Entry 6WQ2 (electron microscopy, 4.00 A resolution); this record covers chains 1 and i of the 36 polymer chains in the assembly.

== Chain 1 ==
Molecule: A-DNA
Source organism: Sulfolobus islandicus filamentous virus
Sequence (225 nucleotides; each row starts with the number of its first residue):
     7 ATATATATAT ATATATATAT ATATATATAT ATATATATAT ATATATATAT ATATATATAT
    67 ATATATATAT ATATATATAT ATATATATAT ATATATATAT ATATATATAT ATATATATAT
   127 ATATATATAT ATATATATAT ATATATATAT ATATATATAT ATATATATAT ATATATATAT
   187 ATATATATAT ATATATATAT ATATATATAT ATATATATAT ATATA

== Chain i ==
Protein: Structural protein MCP1
Source organism: Sulfolobus islandicus filamentous virus
UniProtKB: Q914J4 (Y036_SIFVH); numbering as in UniProt (aligned over 1-204)
Amino-acid sequence (204 residues; numbered 1 to 204; the number before each row is that of its first residue):
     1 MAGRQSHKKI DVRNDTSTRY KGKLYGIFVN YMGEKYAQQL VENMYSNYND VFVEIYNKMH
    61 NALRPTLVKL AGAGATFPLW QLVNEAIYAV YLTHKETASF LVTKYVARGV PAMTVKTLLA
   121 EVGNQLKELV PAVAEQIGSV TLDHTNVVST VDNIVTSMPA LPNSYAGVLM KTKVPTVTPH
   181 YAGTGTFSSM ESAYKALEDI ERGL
Unresolved in the structure: 1-2

== How chain 1 and chain i interact ==
Residue-residue contacts (35):
  DA37(1) / Pro-162(i)  sugar contact
  DA37(1) / Ser-164(i)  phosphate contact
  DT38(1) / Lys-95(i)  salt bridge to the phosphate
  DT38(1) / Pro-162(i)  phosphate contact
  DT38(1) / Asn-163(i)  hydrogen bond to the phosphate
  DT44(1) / Leu-24(i)  sugar contact
  DT44(1) / Ile-27(i)  phosphate contact
  DA45(1) / Tyr-20(i)  sugar contact
  DA45(1) / Lys-23(i)  phosphate contact
  DT46(1) / Thr-16(i)  phosphate contact
  DT46(1) / Arg-19(i)  salt bridge to the phosphate
  DT46(1) / Tyr-48(i)  sugar contact
  DA47(1) / Ile-10(i)  sugar contact
  DA47(1) / Asp-11(i)  phosphate contact
  DA47(1) / Val-12(i)  hydrogen bond to the phosphate
  DA47(1) / Arg-13(i)  salt bridge to the phosphate
  DA47(1) / Thr-16(i)  phosphate contact
  DA47(1) / Arg-19(i)  salt bridge to the phosphate
  DT48(1) / Ile-10(i)  base contact
  DT48(1) / Asp-11(i)  phosphate contact
  DT48(1) / Asn-57(i)  phosphate contact
  DT48(1) / His-60(i)  salt bridge to the phosphate
  DT48(1) / Arg-64(i)  salt bridge to the phosphate
  DT48(1) / Phe-77(i)  base contact
  DT48(1) / Trp-80(i)  phosphate contact
  DA49(1) / Ile-10(i)  phosphate contact
  DA49(1) / Arg-64(i)  salt bridge to the phosphate
  DA49(1) / Gly-74(i)  phosphate contact
  DA49(1) / Trp-80(i)  phosphate contact
  DT50(1) / Gly-74(i)  phosphate contact
  DT52(1) / Arg-4(i)  hydrogen bond to the phosphate
  DA53(1) / Gly-3(i)  phosphate contact
  DA53(1) / Gln-5(i)  phosphate contact
  DT148(1) / Tyr-181(i)  phosphate contact
  DA149(1) / Tyr-181(i)  phosphate contact
Interface residues without a listed pair, chain 1 (14 interface residues in all): DT54
Interface residues without a listed pair, chain i (29 interface residues in all): Ser-6, Phe-52, Tyr-56, Leu-161

== Overview ==
The interface between chain 1 and chain i involves 14 residues on one side and 29 on the other, with 3
hydrogen bonds and 7 salt bridges. Among the polar pairs are DT38(1)/Asn-163(i), DA47(1)/Val-12(i) and
DT52(1)/Arg-4(i).
Here chain 1 is A-DNA and chain i is Structural protein MCP1, both from Sulfolobus islandicus filamentous
virus. Entry 6WQ2 (Cryo-EM of the S. islandicus filamentous virus, SIFV) was determined by electron microscopy
together with 6WQ0 from the same study.
